PDB entry 5OLX | X-ray diffraction, 1.38 A resolution | chain A

== Chain A ==
Molecule: Beta-phosphoglucomutase
Source organism: Lactococcus lactis subsp. lactis
Notes: EC 5.4.2.6
UniProtKB: P71447 (PGMB_LACLA); residue numbers follow UniProt; this construct covers 1-221
Chain sequence (221 residues; each row starts with the number of its first residue):
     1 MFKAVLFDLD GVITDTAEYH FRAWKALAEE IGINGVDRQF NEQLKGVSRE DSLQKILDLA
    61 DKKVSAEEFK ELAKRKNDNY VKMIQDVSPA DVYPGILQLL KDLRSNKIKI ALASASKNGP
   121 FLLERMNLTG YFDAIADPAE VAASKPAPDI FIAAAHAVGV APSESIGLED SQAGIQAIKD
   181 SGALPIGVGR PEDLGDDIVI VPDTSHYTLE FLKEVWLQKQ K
Disordered / not traced: 219-221
Construct notes: conflict R125 (Lys in P71447), H206 (Tyr in P71447)
Modified residues: W24 (fluorotryptophane; FTR); W216 (fluorotryptophane; FTR)
Bound ions: Mg2+: D8, D10, D170; trifluoromagnesate Mg: D8 (together with 6-O-phosphono-beta-D-glucopyranose)
Ligand contacts: 6-O-phosphono-beta-D-glucopyranose (BG6): D8, D10, H20, W24, L44, K45, G46, V47, S48, R49, S52, K76, N77, Y80, S114, A115, S116, K117, N118
UniProt features mapped onto this chain:
  - active site: D8 (Nucleophile), D10 (Proton donor/acceptor)
  - binding site (Mg(2+)): D8, D10, D170
  - binding site (beta-D-glucose 6-phosphate): D10, G46, V47, R49, S116, K117, N118
  - site (Important for catalytic activity and assists the phosphoryl transfer reaction to Asp8 by balancing charge and orienting the reacting groups): S114, K145
  - modified residue: D8 (4-aspartylphosphate)
  - mutagenesis: D8 (D8A/E: Inactive), D10 (D10A/E/N/S: Inactive), T16 (T16P: 500-fold reduction in the rate constant for Asp-8 phosphorylation by beta-G1,6bisP ...), H20 (H20A: Impairs Asp-8 phosphorylation by beta-G1,6bisP and phosphoryl transfer from the phospho-Asp8 to the substrate beta-G1P ...), K45 (K45A: 20'000-fold decrease in catalytic efficiency), G46 (G46A: 1'000'000-fold decrease in catalytic efficiency; G46P: 100'000-fold decrease in catalytic efficiency; G46V: 10'000-fold decrease in catalytic efficiency), R49 (R49K: 1'000'000-fold decrease in catalytic efficiency), S52 (S52A: Wild-type activity), K76 (K76A: 100-fold reduction in the conversion of beta-G1P to G6P in the presence of beta-G1,6bisP), D170 (D170A: Impaired, but active with an increase in the affinity for G1P)

== Overview ==
Chain A binds 6-O-phosphono-beta-D-glucopyranose. The Mg2+ site is built by D8, D10 and D170. Curated
annotation (UniProt) lists active-site residues D8 and D10, 3 Mg2+-binding residues, 7 beta-D-glucose
6-phosphate-binding residues and 10 mutagenesis sites.
Chain A is Beta-phosphoglucomutase (Lactococcus lactis subsp. lactis); the structure, 5-fluorotryptophan
labeled beta-phosphoglucomutase in a closed conformation, orthorhomic crystal form, was determined by X-ray
diffraction together with 5OLW and 5OLY from the same study.
